Entry 1KTT (X-ray diffraction, 2.10 A resolution); this record covers chains B and C of the 3 polymer chains in the assembly.

# Chain B
Protein: thrombin
From: Homo sapiens
Notes: EC 3.4.21.5; fragment: heavy chain
UniProt: P00734 (THRB_HUMAN); the construct lacks a stretch of the UniProt sequence and is renumbered around it, so the offset changes along the chain: 16-36 = UniProt 364-384; 37-60 = UniProt 386-409; 61-77 = UniProt 419-435; 78-97 = UniProt 437-456; 7 more segments
Amino-acid sequence (259 residues; row label = number of the first residue in the row; note: 3 numbers in that range are skipped by the numbering (no residue carries them; nothing is unmodelled there); a row labelled like 60A-60I holds insertion residues (60A, then the next letters in order)):
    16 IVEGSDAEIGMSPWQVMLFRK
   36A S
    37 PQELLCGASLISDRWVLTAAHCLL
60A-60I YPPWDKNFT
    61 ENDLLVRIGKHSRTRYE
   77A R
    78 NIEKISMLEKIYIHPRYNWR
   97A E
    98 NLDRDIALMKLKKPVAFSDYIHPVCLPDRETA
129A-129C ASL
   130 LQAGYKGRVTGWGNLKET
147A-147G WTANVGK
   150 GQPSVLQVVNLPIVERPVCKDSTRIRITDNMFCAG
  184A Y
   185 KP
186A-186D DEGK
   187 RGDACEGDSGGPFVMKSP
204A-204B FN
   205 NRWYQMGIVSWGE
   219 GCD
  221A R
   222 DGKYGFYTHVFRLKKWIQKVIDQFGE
Unresolved in the structure: 147A-147G
Disulfides: Cys-42/Cys-58, Cys-168/Cys-182, Cys-191/Cys-220
Residues lining bound ligands: C02 (4-(5-benzenesulfonylamino-1-methyl-1H-benzoimidazol-2-ylmethyl)-benzamidine): His-57, Tyr-60A, Trp-60D, Glu-97A, Asn-98, Leu-99, Ile-174, Asp-189, Ala-190, Cys-191, Ser-195, Val-213, Ser-214, Trp-215, Gly-216, Glu-217, Gly-219, Cys-220, Gly-226
UniProt features mapped onto this chain:
  - region: Ala-183 to Val-200 (High affinity receptor-binding region which is also known as the TP508 peptide)
  - active site (Charge relay system): His-57, Asp-102, Ser-195
  - glycosylation: Asn-60G (N-linked (GlcNAc...) (complex) asparagine)

# Chain C
Protein: hirudin IIB
From: Hirudo medicinalis
UniProt: P28506 (ITHF_HIRME); residues 255-265 here correspond to UniProt positions 55-65 (UniProt number = residue number - 200)
Amino-acid sequence (11 residues; numbered 255 to 265; the number before each row is that of its first residue):
   255 DFEEIPEEYLQ
Unresolved in the structure: 265
Modified positions: Tyr-263 (o-sulfo-l-tyrosine; TYS)
UniProt features mapped onto this chain:
  - region: Asp-255 to Gln-265 (Interaction with fibrinogen-binding exosite of thrombin)
  - modified residue: Tyr-263 (Sulfotyrosine)

# Interface between chain B and chain C
Residue-residue contacts - 23 pairs, chain B then chain C:
  Phe-34(B) / Phe-256(C)  hydrophobic
  Gln-38(B) / Phe-256(C)
  Gln-38(B) / Glu-257(C)
  Gln-38(B) / Ile-259(C)
  Glu-39(B) / Phe-256(C)
  Leu-40(B) / Phe-256(C)
  Leu-65(B) / Tyr-263(C)
  Arg-67(B) / Ile-259(C)
  Arg-73(B) / Asp-255(C)  salt bridge
  Arg-73(B) / Phe-256(C)
  Thr-74(B) / Asp-255(C)
  Thr-74(B) / Phe-256(C)
  Thr-74(B) / Glu-257(C)  hydrogen bond (backbone-backbone)
  Arg-75(B) / Glu-257(C)
  Tyr-76(B) / Glu-257(C)  hydrogen bond (backbone-side chain)
  Tyr-76(B) / Glu-258(C)
  Tyr-76(B) / Pro-260(C)
  Tyr-76(B) / Tyr-263(C)
  Glu-80(B) / Tyr-263(C)
  Lys-81(B) / Tyr-263(C)
  Ile-82(B) / Tyr-263(C)
  Met-84(B) / Glu-262(C)
  Met-84(B) / Tyr-263(C)
Interface residues without a listed pair, chain B (16 interface residues in all): Met-32, Lys-36
Interface residues without a listed pair, chain C (9 interface residues in all): Leu-264

# In short
The interface between chain B and chain C involves 16 residues on one side and 9 on the other; the contacts
include 2 hydrogen bonds and 1 salt bridge. Polar contacts include Arg-73(B)/Asp-255(C), Tyr-76(B)/Glu-257(C)
and Thr-74(B)/Glu-257(C). Ligands of chain B: compound C02.
Here chain B is thrombin (Homo sapiens) and chain C is hirudin IIB (Hirudo medicinalis). Entry 1KTT (Thrombin
inhibitor complex) was determined by X-ray diffraction together with 1KTS from the same study.
